PDB entry 9CI2 | electron microscopy, 2.90 A resolution | chains 4 and H of the 16 polymer chains in the assembly

Chain 4:
Name: Protein BUNDLE SHEATH DEFECTIVE 2, chloroplastic
Source organism: Arabidopsis thaliana
Reference sequence: Q9SN73 (BSD2_ARATH); numbering as in UniProt (aligned over 1-136)
Chain sequence (136 residues; each row starts with the number of its first residue):
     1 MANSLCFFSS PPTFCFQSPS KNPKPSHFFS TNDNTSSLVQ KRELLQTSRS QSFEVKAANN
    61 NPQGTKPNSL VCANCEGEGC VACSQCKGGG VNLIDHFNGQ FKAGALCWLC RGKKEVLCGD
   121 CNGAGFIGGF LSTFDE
Disordered / not traced: 1-63
Curated features (UniProtKB/Swiss-Prot):
  - zinc finger: P62 to T133 (CR-type)
  - binding site (Zn(2+)): C72, C75, E78, C80, C83, C86, C107, C110, E115, C118, C121
  - mutagenesis: D95 to F97 (No visible impact on chaperone function), Q100 to K102 (No visible impact on chaperone function), W108 to L109 (Impaired chaperone function leading to altered stabilization of RbcL complexes and reduction of assembled RuBisCo), R111 to K113 (Impaired chaperone function leading to altered stabilization of RbcL complexes and reduction of assembled RuBisCo), L117 to G119 (Impaired chaperone function leading to altered stabilization of RbcL complexes and reduction of assembled RuBisCo)

Chain H:
Name: Rubisco large subunit
Source organism: Anthoceros agrestis
Chain sequence (475 residues; numbered 1 to 475; the number before each row is that of its first residue):
     1 MSPQTETKAG VGFKAGVKDY RLTYYTPDYE TKDTDILAAF RMTPQPGVPP EEAGAAVAAE
    61 SSTGTWTTVW TDGLTSLDRY KGRCYDIEPV AGEENQYIAY VAYPLDLFEE GSVTNMFTSI
   121 VGNVFGFKAL RALRLEDLRI PPAYSKTFQG PPHGIQVERD KLNKYGRPLL GCTIKPKLGL
   181 SAKNYGRAVY ECLRGGLDFT KDDENVNSQP FMRWRDRFLF VAEAIFKSQA ETGEIKGHYL
   241 NATAGTCEEM MKRAQFAREL GMPIVMHDYL TGGFTANTTL AHYCRDNGLL LHIHRAMHAV
   301 IDRQRNHGIH FRVLAKALRM SGGDHIHSGT VVGKLEGERE VTLGFVDLLR DDYIEKDRSR
   361 GIYFTQDWVS MPGVLPVASG GIHVWHMPAL TEIFGDDSVL QFGGGTLGHP WGNAPGAVAN
   421 RVALEACVQA RNEGRDLARE GNDIIREASK WSPELAAACE VWKEIKFVFE TIDTL
Disordered / not traced: 1-11, 467-475
Modified positions: K201 (lysine nz-carboxylic acid; KCX)
Residues lining bound ligands: 2-carboxyarabinitol-1,5-diphosphate (CAP): T65, W66, N123

How chain 4 and chain H interact:
Pairs across the interface (31; chain 4 residue first):
  F97(4) with P453(H), hydrophobic
  Q100(4) with P453(H)
  W108(4) with W411(H); A456(H), hydrophobic; A457(H)
  L109(4) with P410(H), hydrophobic; W411(H), hydrogen bond (backbone-side chain); A457(H), hydrophobic
  R111(4) with W411(H)
  L117(4) with V461(H)
  G119(4) with V461(H); W462(H)
  D120(4) with K463(H)
  N122(4) with W462(H)
  F130(4) with G381(H)
  L131(4) with K175(H)
  T133(4) with G380(H); G381(H)
  F134(4) with T330(H); V332(H), hydrophobic; G333(H); G380(H); G381(H); I382(H), hydrophobic
  D135(4) with R295(H), salt bridge; G329(H); T330(H), hydrogen bond (backbone-side chain); S379(H); G380(H)
  E136(4) with T330(H); K334(H)
Also at the interface, not in a pair above, chain 4 (17 interface residues in all): Q85, V116
Also at the interface, not in a pair above, chain H (21 interface residues in all): H386, E460

Summary:
17 residues of chain 4 face 21 of chain H across their interface; the contacts include 2 hydrogen bonds and 1
salt bridge. Among the polar pairs are D135(4)-R295(H), L109(4)-W411(H) and D135(4)-T330(H). Bound to chain H:
2-carboxyarabinitol-1,5-diphosphate.
Chain 4 is Protein BUNDLE SHEATH DEFECTIVE 2, chloroplastic (Arabidopsis thaliana) and chain H is Rubisco
large subunit (Anthoceros agrestis); the structure, Anthoceros agrestis Rubisco octamer core complexed with
small subunits and Arabidopsis thaliana BSD2, was determined by electron microscopy (same publication as 9CHZ,
9CI1 and 9CK5).
